PDB entry 8P15 | electron microscopy, 5.90 A resolution (low resolution: residue-level contacts below are approximate; hydrogen-bond / salt-bridge calls are withheld) | chains H and L of the 7 polymer chains in the assembly

# Chain H
Protein: Immunoglobin G heavy chain FAB fragment
From: Mus musculus
Notes: antibody fragment or engineered binder
Chain sequence (262 residues; row label = number of the first residue in the row):
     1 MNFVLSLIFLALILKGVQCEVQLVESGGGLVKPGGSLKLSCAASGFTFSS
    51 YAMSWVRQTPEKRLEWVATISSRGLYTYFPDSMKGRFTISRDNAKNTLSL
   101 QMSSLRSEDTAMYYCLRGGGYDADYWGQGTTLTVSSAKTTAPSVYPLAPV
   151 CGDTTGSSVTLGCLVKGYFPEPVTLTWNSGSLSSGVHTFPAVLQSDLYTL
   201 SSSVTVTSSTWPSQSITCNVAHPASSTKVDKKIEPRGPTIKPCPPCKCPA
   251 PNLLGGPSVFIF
Unresolved in the structure: 1-18, 184-262
Cystine bridges: Cys41-Cys115

# Chain L
Protein: Immunoglobin G light chain
From: Mus musculus
Chain sequence (239 residues; numbered 1 to 239; the number before each row is that of its first residue):
     1 MMSPAQFLFLLVLWIRETNGDVVMTQTPLTLSVTIGQPASISCKSSQSLL
    51 DSDGETSLNWLLQRPGQSPKRLIYLVSKLDSGVPDRFTGSGSGTDFTLKI
   101 SRVEAADLGVYYCWQGTHFPLTFGAGTKLELKRADAAPTVSIFPPSSEQL
   151 TSGGASVVCFLNNFYPKDINVKWKIDGSERQNGVLNSWTDQDSKDSTYSM
   201 SSTLTLTKDEYERHNSYTCEATHKTSTSPIVKSFNRNEC
Unresolved in the structure: 1-20, 184-239
Cystine bridges: Cys43-Cys113

# Chain H / chain L interface
Contacting residue pairs (35):
  Val56(H) - Phe123(L)
  Gln58(H) - Gln63(L)
  Lys62(H) - Tyr112(L)
  Lys62(H) - Lys128(L)
  Arg63(H) - Phe123(L)
  Arg63(H) - Gly124(L)
  Arg63(H) - Ala125(L)
  Leu64(H) - Gln63(L)
  Leu64(H) - Tyr112(L)
  Leu64(H) - Phe123(L)
  Glu65(H) - Phe123(L)
  Trp66(H) - Pro120(L)
  Trp66(H) - Leu121(L)
  Trp66(H) - Phe123(L)
  Thr69(H) - Leu121(L)
  Tyr78(H) - Phe119(L)
  Phe79(H) - Pro120(L)
  Pro80(H) - Pro120(L)
  Gly120(H) - Asn59(L)
  Tyr121(H) - Asp51(L)
  Tyr121(H) - Ser57(L)
  Tyr121(H) - Tyr74(L)
  Tyr121(H) - Gly116(L)
  Ala123(H) - Arg71(L)
  Asp124(H) - Lys70(L)
  Asp124(H) - Arg71(L)
  Trp126(H) - Leu61(L)
  Trp126(H) - Pro69(L)
  Gly127(H) - Ser68(L)
  Thr160(H) - Phe143(L)
  Thr160(H) - Phe160(L)
  Leu161(H) - Phe143(L)
  Gly162(H) - Phe143(L)
  Leu164(H) - Val158(L)
  Lys166(H) - Gln149(L)
Interface residues without a listed pair, chain H (27 interface residues in all): Tyr114, Asp122, Tyr125, Leu147, Cys163
Interface residues without a listed pair, chain L (27 interface residues in all): Val110, Trp114, Thr117, Ser156

# Overview
The chain H/chain L interface involves 27 residues from each chain.
Here chain H is Immunoglobin G heavy chain FAB fragment and chain L is Immunoglobin G light chain, both from
Mus musculus. Entry 8P15 (Cryo-EM structure of Rhodopsin-Gi bound with antibody fragments scFv16 and Fab79,
conformation 2) was determined by electron microscopy (same publication as 8P12 and 8P13).
